PDB entry 7U1E | electron microscopy, 4.52 A resolution (low resolution: residue-level contacts below are approximate; hydrogen-bond / salt-bridge calls are withheld) | chains A and D of the 5 polymer chains in the assembly

Chain A (and D):
Molecule: ATP-sensitive inward rectifier potassium channel 11
Organism: Rattus norvegicus
Notes: chain D of this document is another copy of the same molecule, construct and numbering; everything in this record applies to it too
Reference sequence: P70673 (KCJ11_RAT); residue numbers follow UniProt; this construct covers 1-390
Chain sequence (390 residues; numbered 1 to 390; the number before each row is that of its first residue):
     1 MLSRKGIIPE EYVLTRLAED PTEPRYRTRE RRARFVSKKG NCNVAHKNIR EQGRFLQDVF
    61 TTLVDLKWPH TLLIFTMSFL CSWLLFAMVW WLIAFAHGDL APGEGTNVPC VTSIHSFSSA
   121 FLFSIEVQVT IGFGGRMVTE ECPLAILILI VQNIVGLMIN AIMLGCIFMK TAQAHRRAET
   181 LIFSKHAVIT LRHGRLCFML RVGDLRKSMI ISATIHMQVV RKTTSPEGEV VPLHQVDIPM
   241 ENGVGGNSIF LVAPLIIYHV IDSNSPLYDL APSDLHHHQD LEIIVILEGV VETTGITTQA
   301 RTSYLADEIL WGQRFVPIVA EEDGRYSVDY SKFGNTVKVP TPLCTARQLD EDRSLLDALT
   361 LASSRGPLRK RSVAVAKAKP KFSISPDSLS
Disordered / not traced: 1-32, 359-390 (chain D: 1-30, 359-390)
Cystine bridges: C110-C142
Ligand contacts: ATP (adenosine-5'-triphosphate): I182, F183, K185, Y330, S331, F333, G334

How chain A and chain D interact:
Residue-residue contacts - 67 pairs, chain A then chain D:
  W68(A) - L56(D)
  W68(A) - Q57(D)
  W68(A) - F60(D)
  L72(A) - M158(D)
  F75(A) - M158(D)
  T76(A) - I154(D)
  F79(A) - I154(D)
  L80(A) - I150(D)
  F121(A) - I150(D)
  L122(A) - V138(D)
  I125(A) - I150(D)
  V129(A) - T130(D)
  V129(A) - N153(D)
  V129(A) - L157(D)
  T130(A) - T130(D)
  I131(A) - I131(D)
  I131(A) - G132(D)
  G132(A) - I131(D)
  G132(A) - G132(D)
  F133(A) - G134(D)
  F133(A) - M137(D)
  F133(A) - V138(D)
  N160(A) - L157(D)
  L164(A) - A161(D)
  I167(A) - A161(D)
  F168(A) - G165(D)
  F168(A) - F168(D)
  H175(A) - T61(D)
  T190(A) - E229(D)
  L191(A) - E227(D)
  L191(A) - E229(D)
  R192(A) - E229(D)
  H193(A) - S225(D)
  L205(A) - I49(D)
  I210(A) - Q299(D)
  I211(A) - T297(D)
  I211(A) - Q299(D)
  S212(A) - H216(D)
  S212(A) - E288(D)
  N242(A) - D237(D)
  G243(A) - V236(D)
  S248(A) - H216(D)
  F250(A) - Q235(D)
  F250(A) - Q299(D)
  V291(A) - T297(D)
  E292(A) - I296(D)
  E292(A) - T297(D)
  E292(A) - Q299(D)
  T293(A) - I296(D)
  T294(A) - I296(D)
  G295(A) - I296(D)
  R314(A) - E229(D)
  P317(A) - V230(D)
  V319(A) - L233(D)
  E322(A) - A33(D)
  R325(A) - N43(D)
  R325(A) - V44(D)
  R325(A) - A45(D)
  Y326(A) - A45(D)
  V328(A) - K47(D)
  D329(A) - N48(D)
  Y330(A) - H46(D)
  Y330(A) - K47(D)
  Y330(A) - N48(D)
  Y330(A) - I49(D)
  S331(A) - N48(D)
  V339(A) - G228(D)
Other interface residues (no listed pair), chain A (61 interface residues in all): W83, R136, T171, G194, D204, V244, L251, A253, L255, V290, A320, D323, S327, P340
Other interface residues (no listed pair), chain D (50 interface residues in all): F35, R136, T139, I146, L164, T214, P232, P239, I286, R301

Summary:
The interface between chain A and chain D involves 61 residues on one side and 50 on the other. Bound to chain
A: ATP.
Both chains are ATP-sensitive inward rectifier potassium channel 11 (Rattus norvegicus). Entry 7U1E (CryoEM
structure of the pancreatic ATP-sensitive potassium channel bound to ATP with Kir6.2-CTD in the down ...) was
determined by electron microscopy (same publication as 7TYS, 7TYT, 7U1Q, 7U1S, 7U24, 7U2X and 4 further
entries).
